PDB entry 3A3V | X-ray diffraction, 1.39 A resolution | chain A

[Chain A]
Name: Xylanase Y
From: Bacillus halodurans
Notes: EC 3.2.1.156
Reference sequence: Q9KB30 (Q9KB30_BACHD); numbering as in UniProt (aligned over 1-388)
Sequence (396 residues; each row starts with the number of its first residue):
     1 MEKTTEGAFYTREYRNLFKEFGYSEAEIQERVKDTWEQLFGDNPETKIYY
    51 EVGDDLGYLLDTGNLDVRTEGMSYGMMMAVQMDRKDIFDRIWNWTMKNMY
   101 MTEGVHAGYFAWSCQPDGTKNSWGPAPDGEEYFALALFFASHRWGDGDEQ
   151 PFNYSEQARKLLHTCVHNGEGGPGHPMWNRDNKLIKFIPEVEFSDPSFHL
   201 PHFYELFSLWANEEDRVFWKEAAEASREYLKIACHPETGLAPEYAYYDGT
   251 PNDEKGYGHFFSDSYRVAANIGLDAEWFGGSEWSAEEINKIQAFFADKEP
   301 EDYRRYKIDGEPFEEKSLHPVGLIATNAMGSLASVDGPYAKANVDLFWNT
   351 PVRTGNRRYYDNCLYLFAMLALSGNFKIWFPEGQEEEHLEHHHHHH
Not modelled in the structure: 1-5, 382-396
Sequence notes: engineered mutation Glu2 (Lys in Q9KB30), Phe198 (Tyr in Q9KB30); expression tag (389-396)
Curated features (UniProtKB/Swiss-Prot):
  - active site: Glu70 (Proton donor), Asp263 (Proton acceptor)
  - mutagenesis: Glu70 (E70A: Activity is 0.01% of wild type), Asp128 (D128A: Activity is 0.4% of wild type), Asp263 (D263A: Activity is 0.02% of wild type. Has glycosynthase activity; D263C/N: Has high levels of glycosynthase activity. Reduced hydrolase activity; D263G/L/P/S/T/V: Has glycosynthase activity)
Metal / ion sites: Ni2+: Glu27, Glu30

[In short]
Glu27 and Glu30 form the Ni2+ site. Curated annotation (UniProt) lists active-site residues Glu70 and Asp263
and 3 mutagenesis sites.
Chain A is Xylanase Y (Bacillus halodurans); the structure, Crystal structure of reducing-end-xylose releasing
exo-oligoxylanase Y198F mutant, was determined by X-ray diffraction (same publication as 2DRO, 2DRQ, 2DRR and
2DRS).
